6B44 - chains D and N of the 12 polymer chains in the assembly; structure by electron microscopy, 2.90 A resolution.

Chain D:
Molecule: CRISPR-associated protein Csy3
From: Pseudomonas aeruginosa (strain UCBPP-PA14)
UniProtKB: Q02MM1 (CSY3_PSEAB); residues 1-342 here = UniProt positions 1-342
Sequence (344 residues; row label = number of the first residue in the row; numbers below 1 keep their minus sign (Met-1 is residue -1)):
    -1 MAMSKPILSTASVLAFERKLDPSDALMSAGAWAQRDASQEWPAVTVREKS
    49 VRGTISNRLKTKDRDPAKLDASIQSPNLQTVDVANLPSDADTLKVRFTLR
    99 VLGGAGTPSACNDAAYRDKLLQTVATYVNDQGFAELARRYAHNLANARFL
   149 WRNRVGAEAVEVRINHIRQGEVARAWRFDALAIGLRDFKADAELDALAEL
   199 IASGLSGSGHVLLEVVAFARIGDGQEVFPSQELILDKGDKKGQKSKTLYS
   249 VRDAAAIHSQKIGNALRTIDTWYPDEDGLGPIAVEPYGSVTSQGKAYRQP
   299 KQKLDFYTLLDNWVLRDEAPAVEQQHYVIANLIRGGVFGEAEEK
Unresolved in the structure: -1 to 5, 339-342
Sequence notes: initiating methionine (-1); expression tag (0)

Chain N:
Molecule: Target DNA strand
Sequence (49 nucleotides; each row starts with the number of its first residue):
     1 CAGGTAGACGCGGACATCAAGCCCGCCGTGAAGGTGATGACTGCACAGA
Unresolved in the structure: 1-2, 44-49

Interface between chain D and chain N:
Residue-residue contacts (21; chain D residue first):
  Ser10(D) - DG12(N)  sugar contact
  Ser10(D) - DG13(N)  sugar contact
  Val11(D) - DG12(N)  base contact
  Val11(D) - DG13(N)  sugar contact
  Leu12(D) - DG12(N)  base contact
  Thr52(D) - DG4(N)  base contact
  Ile53(D) - DG4(N)  phosphate contact
  Asn55(D) - DG4(N)  hydrogen bond to the phosphate
  Asn55(D) - DT5(N)  hydrogen bond to the sugar
  Lys58(D) - DT5(N)  hydrogen bond to the phosphate
  Lys58(D) - DA6(N)  salt bridge to the phosphate
  Ser73(D) - DG3(N)  phosphate contact
  Asn75(D) - DG3(N)  sugar contact
  Asn75(D) - DG4(N)  sugar contact
  Leu76(D) - DG3(N)  hydrogen bond to the base
  Gln77(D) - DG4(N)  base contact
  Asp234(D) - DC9(N)  base contact
  Val335(D) - DC11(N)  base contact
  Val335(D) - DG12(N)  base contact
  Glu338(D) - DG12(N)  sugar contact
  Glu338(D) - DG13(N)  phosphate contact
Also at the interface, not in a pair above, chain D (19 interface residues in all): Ser54, Pro74, Thr78, Leu233, Gln241

In short:
The interface between chain D and chain N involves 19 residues on one side and 8 on the other, with 4 hydrogen
bonds and 1 salt bridge. Among the polar pairs are Leu76(D)-DG3(N), Asn55(D)-DT5(N) and Asn55(D)-DG4(N).
Chain D is CRISPR-associated protein Csy3 (Pseudomonas aeruginosa (strain UCBPP-PA14)) and chain N is Target
DNA strand; the structure, Cryo-EM structure of Type I-F CRISPR crRNA-guided Csy surveillance complex with
bound target dsDNA, was determined by electron microscopy (same publication as 6B45, 6B46, 6B47 and 6B48).
